5IFF - chains A and B of the 3 polymer chains in the assembly; structure by X-ray diffraction, 1.90 A resolution.

# Chain A (and B)
Name: Uncharacterized protein
Source organism: Pyrococcus abyssi
Notes: chain B of this document is another copy of the same molecule, construct and numbering; everything in this record applies to it too
Reference sequence: Q9V2B6 (Q9V2B6_PYRAB); residues 8-226 here = UniProt positions 8-226
Chain sequence (220 residues; numbered 7 to 226; the number before each row is that of its first residue):
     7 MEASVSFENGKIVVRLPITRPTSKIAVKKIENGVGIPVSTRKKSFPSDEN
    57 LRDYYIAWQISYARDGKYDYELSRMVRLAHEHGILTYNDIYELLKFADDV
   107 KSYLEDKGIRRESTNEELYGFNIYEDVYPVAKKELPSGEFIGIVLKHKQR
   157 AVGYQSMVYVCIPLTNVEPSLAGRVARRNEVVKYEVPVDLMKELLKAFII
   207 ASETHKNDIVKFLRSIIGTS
Disordered / not traced: 7, 224-226 (chain B: 7, 53-56, 224-226)
Differences from the reference sequence: initiating methionine (7); engineered mutation A32 (Arg in Q9V2B6), A63 (Glu in Q9V2B6)
Reported in the primary citation:
  - contacts within the chain: R70-D71
  - binding site for the 20-nt DNA strand: T25, R26, S29, K30, S45, T46, R47, K48, K49, S50, Q155, R156, A157, V158, R184, N185
  - conformationally variable residues (loop rearrangement): R26
  - mutagenesis - Y68F/R70D, Y68F/R70D/D71R: unchanged binding to nonspecific dsDNA
  - mutagenesis - R26A/Y68F, Y68F/R70D, Y68F/D71R, Y68F/R70D/D71R: decreased catalytic activity on 3000 bp dsDNA
  - mutagenesis - R26A/Y68F, Y68F/D71R: decreased catalytic activity on 24 bp dsDNA
  - mutagenesis - Y68F/R70D: increased catalytic activity on 24 bp dsDNA
  - mutagenesis - R26A/Y68F, Y68F/R70D, Y68F/D71R: decreased catalytic activity on 500 bp

# How chain A and chain B interact
Pairs across the interface (74):
  G41(A) - R117(B)
  I42(A) - I115(B)
  I42(A) - R117(B)
  I42(A) - H153(B)
  P43(A) - R117(B)
  V44(A) - V158(B)  hydrophobic
  S45(A) - V158(B)
  F102(A) - Y125(B)  hydrophobic
  D105(A) - Y125(B)
  V106(A) - Y125(B)
  K107(A) - Y125(B)  hydrogen bond (backbone-side chain)
  S108(A) - L124(B)
  S108(A) - Y125(B)
  L110(A) - L124(B)
  L110(A) - I129(B)  hydrophobic
  K113(A) - E122(B)  salt bridge
  R116(A) - E131(B)  salt bridge
  R117(A) - V136(B)
  E122(A) - K113(B)  salt bridge
  L124(A) - S108(B)
  L124(A) - Y109(B)
  L124(A) - L110(B)
  L124(A) - I206(B)
  Y125(A) - F102(B)  hydrophobic
  Y125(A) - D105(B)
  Y125(A) - V106(B)
  Y125(A) - K107(B)  hydrogen bond (side chain-backbone)
  Y125(A) - S108(B)
  Y125(A) - I206(B)  hydrophobic
  G126(A) - K139(B)
  F127(A) - K138(B)
  F127(A) - K139(B)
  F127(A) - E199(B)
  F127(A) - A203(B)
  F127(A) - I206(B)  hydrophobic
  N128(A) - V136(B)
  N128(A) - A137(B)
  N128(A) - K138(B)  hydrogen bond (backbone-backbone)
  I129(A) - V136(B)
  I129(A) - A137(B)  hydrophobic
  Y130(A) - Y134(B)
  Y130(A) - P135(B)
  Y130(A) - V136(B)  hydrogen bond (backbone-backbone)
  Y130(A) - K138(B)
  E131(A) - R116(B)  salt bridge
  E131(A) - V133(B)
  E131(A) - Y134(B)
  D132(A) - D132(B)
  D132(A) - V133(B)
  D132(A) - Y134(B)  hydrogen bond (backbone-backbone)
  D132(A) - V136(B)
  V133(A) - E131(B)
  V133(A) - D132(B)
  Y134(A) - Y130(B)
  Y134(A) - E131(B)
  Y134(A) - D132(B)  hydrogen bond (backbone-backbone)
  Y134(A) - Y134(B)  hydrophobic
  P135(A) - Y130(B)
  V136(A) - R117(B)
  V136(A) - N128(B)
  V136(A) - I129(B)
  V136(A) - Y130(B)  hydrogen bond (backbone-backbone)
  V136(A) - D132(B)
  A137(A) - N128(B)
  K138(A) - N128(B)  hydrogen bond (backbone-backbone)
  K138(A) - Y130(B)
  K139(A) - G126(B)
  K139(A) - F127(B)
  V158(A) - I42(B)  hydrophobic
  E199(A) - F127(B)
  A203(A) - F127(B)
  I206(A) - L124(B)
  I206(A) - Y125(B)  hydrophobic
  I206(A) - F127(B)  hydrophobic
Other interface residues (no listed pair), chain A (40 interface residues in all): R47, Y109, I147, I149, K202
Other interface residues (no listed pair), chain B (38 interface residues in all): I147, I149, R156, K202

# In short
40 residues of chain A and 38 residues of chain B are in contact; the contacts include 8 hydrogen bonds and 4
salt bridges. Polar pairs include K113(A)-E122(B), R116(A)-E131(B) and K107(A)-Y125(B). The paper reports a
binding site for the 20-nt DNA strand at T25(A), R26(A) and S29(A) among others; R26A/Y68F, Y68F/R70D and
Y68F/D71R of chain A, among others, reduce catalytic activity on 3000 bp dsDNA.
Chain A and chain B are both Uncharacterized protein (Pyrococcus abyssi); the structure, Crystal structure of
R.PabI-nonspecific DNA complex, was determined by X-ray diffraction.
